PDB entry 3PCG | X-ray diffraction, 1.96 A resolution | chains F and R of the 12 polymer chains in the assembly

== Chain F ==
Protein: Protocatechuate 3,4-dioxygenase
Organism: Pseudomonas putida
Notes: EC 1.13.11.3
UniProt: P00436 (PCXA_PSEPU); numbering as in UniProt (aligned over 1-200)
Chain sequence (200 residues; each row starts with the number of its first residue):
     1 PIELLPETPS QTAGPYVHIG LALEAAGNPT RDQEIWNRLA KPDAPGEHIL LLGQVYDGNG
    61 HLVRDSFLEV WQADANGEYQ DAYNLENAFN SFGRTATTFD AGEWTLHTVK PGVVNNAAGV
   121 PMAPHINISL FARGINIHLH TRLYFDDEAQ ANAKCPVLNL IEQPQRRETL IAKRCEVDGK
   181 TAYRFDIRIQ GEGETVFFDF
Residues lining bound ligands:
  - 4-hydroxyphenylacetate (4HP): T12, G14, P15, Y16, R133, G134
  - 4-hydroxyphenylacetate: T12, G14, P15, Y16, R133, G134

== Chain R ==
Protein: Protocatechuate 3,4-dioxygenase
Organism: Pseudomonas putida
Notes: EC 1.13.11.3
UniProt: P00437 (PCXB_PSEPU); residues 301-538 here correspond to UniProt positions 1-238 (UniProt number = residue number - 300)
Chain sequence (238 residues; row label = number of the first residue in the row):
   301 PAQDNSRFVI RDRNWHPKAL TPDYKTSIAR SPRQALVSIP QSISETTGPN FSHLGFGAHD
   361 HDLLLNFNNG GLPIGERIIV AGRVVDQYGK PVPNTLVEMW QANAGGRYRH KNDRYLAPLD
   421 PNFGGVGRCL TDSDGYYSFR TIKPGPYPWR NGPNDWRPAH IHFGISGPSI ATKLITQLYF
   481 EGDPLIPMCP IVKSIANPEA VQQLIAKLDM NNANPMDCLA YRFDIVLRGQ RKTHFENC
Unresolved in the structure: 368-370, 537-538
Covalent attachments: beta-mercaptoethanol (BME) linked to C429
Ion coordination: Fe ion: Y408, Y447, H460, H462 (together with 4-hydroxyphenylacetate)
Residues lining bound ligands:
  - 4-hydroxyphenylacetate (4HP): Y324, Y408, Y447, W449, R457, H460, H462, Q477, I491
  - 4-hydroxyphenylacetate: Y324, Y408, Y447, W449, R457, H460, H462, Q477, I491

== Chain F / chain R interface ==
Residue-residue contacts - 166 pairs, chain F then chain R:
  L4(F) - V309(R)  hydrophobic
  L4(F) - Q387(R)
  L4(F) - Y388(R)  hydrophobic
  L5(F) - D386(R)
  L5(F) - Q387(R)  hydrogen bond (backbone-side chain)
  P6(F) - W315(R)  hydrophobic
  P6(F) - Q503(R)
  P6(F) - V526(R)
  E7(F) - R311(R)  salt bridge
  E7(F) - W315(R)  hydrogen bond (backbone-side chain)
  E7(F) - H316(R)  salt bridge
  E7(F) - Q387(R)
  E7(F) - Q503(R)  hydrogen bond (backbone-side chain)
  E7(F) - V526(R)
  E7(F) - R528(R)
  T8(F) - H316(R)
  T8(F) - L474(R)
  T8(F) - T476(R)
  T8(F) - Q503(R)
  T8(F) - L504(R)
  T8(F) - I525(R)
  T8(F) - V526(R)  hydrogen bond (side chain-backbone)
  P9(F) - H316(R)
  P9(F) - T476(R)  hydrogen bond (backbone-side chain)
  P9(F) - I495(R)  hydrophobic
  P9(F) - A500(R)
  P9(F) - Q503(R)
  P9(F) - L504(R)
  S10(F) - H316(R)  hydrogen bond (backbone-side chain)
  S10(F) - P317(R)
  S10(F) - L474(R)
  S10(F) - I475(R)  hydrogen bond (side chain-backbone)
  Q11(F) - I475(R)  hydrogen bond (backbone-backbone)
  Q11(F) - T476(R)
  Q11(F) - Q477(R)
  Q11(F) - Y479(R)  hydrogen bond
  Q11(F) - I491(R)
  Q11(F) - V492(R)
  Q11(F) - S494(R)
  Q11(F) - I495(R)
  Q11(F) - L504(R)
  T12(F) - Y324(R)
  T12(F) - Q477(R)  hydrogen bond (backbone-side chain)
  A13(F) - W400(R)
  A13(F) - H462(R)  hydrogen bond (backbone-side chain)
  A13(F) - I475(R)  hydrophobic
  Y16(F) - W400(R)  hydrogen bond (backbone-side chain)
  Y16(F) - Y408(R)  hydrophobic
  Y16(F) - H410(R)
  Y16(F) - N412(R)
  Y16(F) - D413(R)
  V17(F) - W400(R)  hydrophobic
  I19(F) - W400(R)  hydrophobic
  I19(F) - Q401(R)
  I19(F) - Y408(R)  hydrophobic
  I19(F) - R409(R)
  I19(F) - H410(R)
  I19(F) - V426(R)
  G20(F) - W400(R)
  G20(F) - V426(R)
  L21(F) - E398(R)
  L21(F) - W400(R)  hydrophobic
  L21(F) - I475(R)  hydrophobic
  A25(F) - K411(R)  hydrogen bond (backbone-side chain)
  A26(F) - K411(R)
  G27(F) - K411(R)
  N28(F) - R409(R)  hydrogen bond (side chain-backbone)
  R31(F) - R428(R)
  Q33(F) - L354(R)
  Q33(F) - G355(R)  hydrogen bond (side chain-backbone)
  Q33(F) - R428(R)  hydrogen bond (backbone-side chain)
  I35(F) - F351(R)  hydrophobic
  I35(F) - L396(R)  hydrophobic
  D57(F) - A329(R)
  G58(F) - A329(R)  hydrogen bond (backbone-backbone)
  N59(F) - A329(R)
  V63(F) - R330(R)
  D65(F) - R330(R)  salt bridge
  E69(F) - K473(R)  salt bridge
  W71(F) - S344(R)  hydrogen bond (side chain-backbone)
  W71(F) - T347(R)  hydrogen bond
  W71(F) - G348(R)
  W71(F) - P349(R)
  W71(F) - I470(R)  hydrophobic
  E78(F) - P301(R)
  Y79(F) - P301(R)
  Y79(F) - A302(R)  hydrogen bond (backbone-backbone)
  Y79(F) - I343(R)  hydrophobic
  Y79(F) - S344(R)  hydrogen bond
  Y79(F) - T347(R)
  Q80(F) - P301(R)
  D81(F) - G348(R)
  D81(F) - P349(R)
  D81(F) - N350(R)  hydrogen bond (backbone-backbone)
  Y83(F) - N350(R)  hydrogen bond (backbone-backbone)
  Y83(F) - F351(R)  hydrophobic
  Y83(F) - H353(R)
  N84(F) - H353(R)
  F92(F) - P349(R)  hydrophobic
  F92(F) - F351(R)  hydrophobic
  R94(F) - E398(R)  salt bridge
  F99(F) - H410(R)
  F99(F) - K411(R)
  F99(F) - N412(R)
  V114(F) - I343(R)  hydrophobic
  N115(F) - I343(R)
  A117(F) - R307(R)
  A117(F) - Q341(R)
  M122(F) - S342(R)
  M122(F) - S344(R)
  H125(F) - S344(R)  hydrogen bond
  N127(F) - S344(R)
  N127(F) - E345(R)
  N127(F) - I470(R)
  F131(F) - K473(R)
  F131(F) - I475(R)  hydrophobic
  R133(F) - Y324(R)
  R133(F) - T326(R)
  R133(F) - R330(R)  hydrogen bond (backbone-side chain)
  G134(F) - Y324(R)  hydrogen bond (backbone-side chain)
  G134(F) - T326(R)
  G134(F) - S327(R)
  I135(F) - R330(R)
  N136(F) - P317(R)
  N136(F) - K318(R)  hydrogen bond (side chain-backbone)
  N136(F) - A319(R)  hydrogen bond (side chain-backbone)
  N136(F) - T321(R)  hydrogen bond
  N136(F) - Y324(R)
  N136(F) - S494(R)
  I137(F) - R313(R)
  I137(F) - H316(R)
  I137(F) - P317(R)
  H138(F) - K473(R)
  L139(F) - P332(R)  hydrophobic
  R142(F) - S342(R)
  R142(F) - S344(R)
  R142(F) - E345(R)  salt bridge
  L160(F) - I339(R)  hydrophobic
  L160(F) - P340(R)
  R166(F) - Q334(R)
  I189(F) - R330(R)
  I189(F) - S331(R)
  I189(F) - P332(R)
  Q190(F) - I328(R)  hydrogen bond (side chain-backbone)
  Q190(F) - A329(R)
  Q190(F) - S331(R)  hydrogen bond (side chain-backbone)
  Q190(F) - R333(R)
  E194(F) - P332(R)
  E194(F) - R333(R)  hydrogen bond (side chain-backbone)
  E194(F) - Q334(R)  hydrogen bond (side chain-backbone)
  V196(F) - V337(R)  hydrophobic
  F197(F) - P332(R)  hydrophobic
  F197(F) - L336(R)
  F197(F) - V337(R)  hydrogen bond (backbone-backbone)
  F198(F) - V337(R)
  F198(F) - I339(R)  hydrophobic
  D199(F) - R313(R)  salt bridge
  D199(F) - V337(R)  hydrogen bond (backbone-backbone)
  D199(F) - S338(R)
  D199(F) - I339(R)  hydrogen bond (backbone-backbone)
  F200(F) - I310(R)
  F200(F) - I339(R)
  F200(F) - Q341(R)  hydrogen bond (backbone-side chain)
  F200(F) - E345(R)
  F200(F) - A471(R)  hydrophobic
  F200(F) - R528(R)  hydrogen bond (backbone-side chain)
Also at the interface, not in a pair above, chain F (73 interface residues in all): P15, H18, L23, E34, A82, N116, A132, H140, V157, I161
Also at the interface, not in a pair above, chain R (82 interface residues in all): A335, D360, V385, G389, T472, D524, E536

== In short ==
73 residues of chain F and 82 residues of chain R are in contact, with 38 hydrogen bonds and 7 salt bridges.
Polar pairs include E7(F)-R311(R), E7(F)-H316(R) and D65(F)-R330(R). 4-hydroxyphenylacetate is bound between
chain F and chain R.
Chain F is Protocatechuate 3,4-dioxygenase and chain R is Protocatechuate 3,4-dioxygenase, both from
Pseudomonas putida; the structure, Structure of protocatechuate 3,4-dioxygenase complexed with the inhibitor
4-hydroxyphenylacetate, was determined by X-ray diffraction (same publication as 3PCB, 3PCC, 3PCE, 3PCF, 3PCH
and 3PCI).
